4MV0 - chain A; structure by X-ray diffraction, 1.90 A resolution.

Chain A:
Name: 4-hydroxy-3-methylbut-2-enyl diphosphate reductase
Source organism: Escherichia coli
Notes: EC 1.17.1.2
UniProt: C9QSC3 (C9QSC3_ECOD1); numbering as in UniProt (aligned over 1-315)
Sequence (327 residues; row label = number of the first residue in the row; numbers below 1 keep their minus sign (Met-11 is residue -11)):
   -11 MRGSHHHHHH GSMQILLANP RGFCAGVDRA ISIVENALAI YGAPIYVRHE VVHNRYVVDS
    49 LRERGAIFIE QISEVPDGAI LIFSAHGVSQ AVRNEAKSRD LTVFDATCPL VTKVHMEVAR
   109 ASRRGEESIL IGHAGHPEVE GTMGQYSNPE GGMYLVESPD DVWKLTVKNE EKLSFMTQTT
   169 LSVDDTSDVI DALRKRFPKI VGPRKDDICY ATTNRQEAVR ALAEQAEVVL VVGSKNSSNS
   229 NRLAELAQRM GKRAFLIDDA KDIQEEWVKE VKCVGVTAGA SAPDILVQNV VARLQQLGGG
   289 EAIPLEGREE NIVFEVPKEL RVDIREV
Not modelled in the structure: -11 to 0, 310-315
Differences from the reference sequence: expression tag (-11 to 0)
Ion coordination: 3Fe-4S cluster Fe: Cys12, Cys96, Cys197
Ligand contacts:
  - pyridin-2-ylmethyl trihydrogen diphosphate (2E6): Val15, Val40, His41, Ala73, His74, Val99, His124, Glu126, Thr167, Thr168, Asn224, Ser225, Ser226, Asn227, Ala268, Ser269
  - 3Fe-4S cluster (F3S): Cys12, Gly14, Val15, Cys96, Leu98, Val99, Thr167, Thr168, Cys197, Tyr198, Ala199, Thr200, Ala268
What the authors report for this chain:
  - binding site for pyridin-2-ylmethyl trihydrogen diphosphate: Val15, Val40, Ala73, Val99, Glu126, Thr167, Thr168, Asn227

Summary:
Ligands of chain A: 3Fe-4S cluster and pyridin-2-ylmethyl trihydrogen diphosphate. The 3Fe-4S cluster Fe site
is built by Cys12, Cys96 and Cys197. The paper reports a binding site for pyridin-2-ylmethyl trihydrogen
diphosphate at Val15, Val40 and Ala73 among others.
Chain A is 4-hydroxy-3-methylbut-2-enyl diphosphate reductase (Escherichia coli); the structure, IspH in
complex with pyridin-2-ylmethyl diphosphate, was determined by X-ray diffraction (same publication as 4MUX,
4MV5 and 4MUY).
